2FDY - chain A; structure by X-ray diffraction, 1.95 A resolution.

# Chain A
Protein: Cytochrome P450 2A6
Source organism: Homo sapiens
Notes: EC 1.14.14.1
UniProt: P11509 (CP2A6_HUMAN); residue numbers follow UniProt; this construct covers 29-494
Amino-acid sequence (476 residues; numbered 23 to 498; the number before each row is that of its first residue):
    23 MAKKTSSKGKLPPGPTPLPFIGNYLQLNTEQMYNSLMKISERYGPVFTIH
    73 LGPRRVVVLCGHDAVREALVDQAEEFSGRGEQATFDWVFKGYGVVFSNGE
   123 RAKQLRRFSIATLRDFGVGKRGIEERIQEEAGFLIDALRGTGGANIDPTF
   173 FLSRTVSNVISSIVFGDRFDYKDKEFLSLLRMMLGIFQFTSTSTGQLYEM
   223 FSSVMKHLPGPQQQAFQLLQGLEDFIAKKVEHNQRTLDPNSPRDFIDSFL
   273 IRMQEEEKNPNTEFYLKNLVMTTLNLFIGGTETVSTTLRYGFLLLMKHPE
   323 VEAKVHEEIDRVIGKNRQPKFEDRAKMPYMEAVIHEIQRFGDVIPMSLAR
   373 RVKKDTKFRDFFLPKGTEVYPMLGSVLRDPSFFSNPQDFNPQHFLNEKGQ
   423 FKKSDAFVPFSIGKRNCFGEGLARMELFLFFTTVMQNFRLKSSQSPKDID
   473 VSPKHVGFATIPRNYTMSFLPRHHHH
Unresolved in the structure: 23-29, 495-498
Sequence notes: cloning artifact (23-28); expression tag (495-498)
Ion coordination: heme Fe: Cys439 (together with 4,4'-dipyridyl disulfide)
Small-molecule neighbours:
  - 4,4'-dipyridyl disulfide (D4G): Phe107, Phe111, Val117, Phe118, Phe209, Leu296, Asn297, Ile300, Gly301, Thr305, Leu370, Phe480
  - heme (HEM): Leu91, Arg101, Val116, Val117, Arg128, Leu135, Ile182, Leu298, Gly301, Gly302, Thr305, Val306, Thr309, Gln360, Ile366, Ser369, Leu370, Arg372, Leu395, Pro431, Phe432, Ser433, Ile434, Arg437, Asn438, Cys439, Phe440, Gly441, Leu444, Ala445, Leu449
Swiss-Prot annotation at these positions:
  - binding site (substrate): Phe107, Asn297
  - binding site (heme): Cys439

# Overview
Ligands of chain A: heme and 4,4'-dipyridyl disulfide. UniProt lists substrate-binding residues Phe107 and
Asn297 and heme-binding residue Cys439.
Chain A is Cytochrome P450 2A6 (Homo sapiens); the structure, Microsomal P450 2A6 with the inhibitor Adrithiol
bound, was determined by X-ray diffraction together with 2FDU, 2FDV and 2FDW from the same study.
